8U72 - chains I and S of the 16 polymer chains in the assembly; structure by electron microscopy, 3.15 A resolution.

# Chain I
Protein: Piwi domain-containing protein
Source organism: Thermoflavifilum thermophilum
Reference sequence: A0A1I7NFD7 (A0A1I7NFD7_9BACT); numbering as in UniProt (aligned over 1-507)
Amino-acid sequence (507 residues; each row starts with the number of its first residue):
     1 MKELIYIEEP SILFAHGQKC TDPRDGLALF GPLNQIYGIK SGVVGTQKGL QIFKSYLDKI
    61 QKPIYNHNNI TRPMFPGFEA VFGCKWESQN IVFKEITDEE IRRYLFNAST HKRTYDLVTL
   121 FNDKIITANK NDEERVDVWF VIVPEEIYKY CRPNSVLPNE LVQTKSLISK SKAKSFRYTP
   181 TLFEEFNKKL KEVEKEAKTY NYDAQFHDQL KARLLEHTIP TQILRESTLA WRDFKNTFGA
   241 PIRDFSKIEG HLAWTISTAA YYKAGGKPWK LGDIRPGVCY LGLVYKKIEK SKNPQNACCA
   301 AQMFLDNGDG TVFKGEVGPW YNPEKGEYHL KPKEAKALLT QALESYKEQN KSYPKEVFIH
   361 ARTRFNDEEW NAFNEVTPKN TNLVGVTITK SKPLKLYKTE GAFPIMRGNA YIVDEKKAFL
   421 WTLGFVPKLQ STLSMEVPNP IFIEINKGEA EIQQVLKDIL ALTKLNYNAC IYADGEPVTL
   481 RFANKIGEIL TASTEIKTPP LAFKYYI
Disordered / not traced: 150-202
Bound ions: Mg2+: Asn-468 (shared with U1(S), A3(S) of chain S)
What the authors report for this chain:
  - binding site for the 21-nt RNA strand: Tyr-148, His-207, Lys-211, Arg-225, Thr-228, Arg-243, Lys-325, Lys-395, Asn-439, Asn-466, Arg-481
  - binding site for the 45-nt DNA strand: Arg-72, Lys-286, Lys-287, Arg-362, Arg-364
  - binding site for Mg2+: Asn-468
  - self-association interface (contacts with another copy of this molecule): Gln-35, Tyr-37, Lys-130
  - mutagenesis - Q35A/Y37A: abolished catalytic activity

# Chain S
Molecule: 21-nt RNA strand
Sequence (21 nucleotides; row label = number of the first residue in the row):
     1 UGAGGUAGUA GGUUGUAUAG U
Disordered / not traced: 20-21
Bound ions: Mg2+: U1, A3 (shared with Asn-468(I) of chain I)

# Interface between chain I and chain S
Residue-residue contacts - 37 pairs, chain I then chain S:
  Tyr-148(I) with U1(S), hydrogen bond to the base
  Asp-203(I) with U1(S), base contact
  Ala-204(I) with U1(S), base contact
  His-207(I) with U1(S), salt bridge to the phosphate
  Lys-211(I) with U1(S), salt bridge to the phosphate
  Gln-222(I) with U1(S), phosphate contact
  Ile-223(I) with U1(S), phosphate contact; G2(S), sugar contact
  Leu-224(I) with G2(S), phosphate contact
  Arg-225(I) with U1(S), phosphate contact; G2(S), hydrogen bond to the phosphate
  Thr-228(I) with G2(S), hydrogen bond to the phosphate
  Arg-243(I) with G2(S), hydrogen bond to the base; A3(S), base contact
  Phe-245(I) with G2(S), base contact
  His-251(I) with G2(S), base contact
  Leu-252(I) with G2(S), base contact
  Thr-255(I) with G2(S), hydrogen bond to the base
  Lys-263(I) with U1(S), salt bridge to the phosphate
  Lys-325(I) with G12(S), phosphate contact
  Lys-395(I) with A7(S), phosphate contact
  Leu-423(I) with G5(S), phosphate contact; U6(S), phosphate contact
  Ser-434(I) with G5(S), sugar contact
  Met-435(I) with G5(S), sugar contact; U6(S), sugar contact
  Glu-436(I) with U6(S), hydrogen bond to the sugar
  Asn-439(I) with U6(S), phosphate contact; A7(S), hydrogen bond to the phosphate
  Asn-466(I) with G4(S), phosphate contact
  Asn-468(I) with A3(S), hydrogen bond to the phosphate
  Ala-469(I) with A3(S), sugar contact
  Ile-471(I) with G4(S), sugar contact
  Gly-475(I) with G5(S), hydrogen bond to the phosphate
  Arg-481(I) with G4(S), salt bridge to the phosphate; G5(S), salt bridge to the phosphate
  Ile-507(I) with U1(S), phosphate contact
Interface residues without a listed pair, chain I (37 interface residues in all): Ile-248, Ile-256, Gly-326, Glu-327, Leu-433, Asp-474, Glu-476
Interface residues without a listed pair, chain S (9 interface residues in all): U13

# Summary
37 residues of chain I and 9 residues of chain S are in contact, with 9 hydrogen bonds and 5 salt bridges.
Polar pairs include Tyr-148(I)/U1(S), Arg-243(I)/G2(S) and Thr-255(I)/G2(S). From the paper: a binding site
for the 21-nt RNA strand at Tyr-148(I), His-207(I) and Lys-211(I) among others; Q35A/Y37A of chain I abolish
catalytic activity.
Chain I is Piwi domain-containing protein (Thermoflavifilum thermophilum) and chain S is a 21-nt RNA strand;
the structure, Cryo-EM structure of the SPARTA oligomer with guide RNA and target DNA, was determined by
electron microscopy (same publication as 8U7B).
